8D2N - chains A and X of the 4 polymer chains in the assembly; structure by electron microscopy, 2.88 A resolution.

# Chain A
Protein: CRISPR-associated endonuclease, Csn1 family
Organism: Acidothermus cellulolyticus 11B
UniProtKB: A0LWB3 (A0LWB3_ACIC1); residue numbers follow UniProt; this construct covers 1-1138
Chain sequence (1138 residues; row label = number of the first residue in the row):
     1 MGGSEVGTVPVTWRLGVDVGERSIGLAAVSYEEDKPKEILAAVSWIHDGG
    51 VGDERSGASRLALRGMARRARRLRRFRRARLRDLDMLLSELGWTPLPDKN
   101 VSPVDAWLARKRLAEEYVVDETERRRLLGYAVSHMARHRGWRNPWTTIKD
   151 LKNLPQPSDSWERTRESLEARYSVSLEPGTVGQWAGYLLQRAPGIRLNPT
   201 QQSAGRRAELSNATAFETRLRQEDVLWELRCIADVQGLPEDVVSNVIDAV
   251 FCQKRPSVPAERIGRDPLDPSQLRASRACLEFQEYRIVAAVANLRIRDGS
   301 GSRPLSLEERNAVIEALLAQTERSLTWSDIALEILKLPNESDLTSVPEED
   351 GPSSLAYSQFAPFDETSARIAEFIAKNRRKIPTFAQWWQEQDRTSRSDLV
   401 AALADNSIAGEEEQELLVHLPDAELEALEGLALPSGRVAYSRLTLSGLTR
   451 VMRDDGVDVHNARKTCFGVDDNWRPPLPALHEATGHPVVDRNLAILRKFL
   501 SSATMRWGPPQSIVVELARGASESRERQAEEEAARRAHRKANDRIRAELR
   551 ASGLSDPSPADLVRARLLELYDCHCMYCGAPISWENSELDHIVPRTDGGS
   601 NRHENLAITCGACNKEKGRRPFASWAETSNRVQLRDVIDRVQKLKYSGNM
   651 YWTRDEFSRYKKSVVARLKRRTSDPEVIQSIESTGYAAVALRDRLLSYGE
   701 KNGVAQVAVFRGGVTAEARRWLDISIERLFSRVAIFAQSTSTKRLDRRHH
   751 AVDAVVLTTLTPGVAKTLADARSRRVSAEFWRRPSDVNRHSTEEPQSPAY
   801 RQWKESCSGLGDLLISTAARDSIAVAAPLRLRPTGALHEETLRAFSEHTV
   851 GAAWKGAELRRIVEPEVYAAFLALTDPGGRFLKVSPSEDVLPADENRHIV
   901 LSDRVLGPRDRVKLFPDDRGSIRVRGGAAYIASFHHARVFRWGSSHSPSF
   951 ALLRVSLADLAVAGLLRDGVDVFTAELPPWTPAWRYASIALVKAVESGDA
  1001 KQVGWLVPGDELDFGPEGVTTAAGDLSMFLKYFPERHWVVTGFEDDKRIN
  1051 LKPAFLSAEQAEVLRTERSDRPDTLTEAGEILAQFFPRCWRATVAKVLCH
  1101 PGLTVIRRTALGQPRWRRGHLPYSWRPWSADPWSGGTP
Disordered / not traced: 1-6, 204-209, 411-415, 779-790, 1135-1138
Bound ions: Mg2+ near Asp-18 (its only coordinating residue here)
Reported in the primary citation:
  - binding site for the 11-nt DNA strand: Arg-55
  - conformationally variable residues (side-chain flip): Glu-516
  - mutagenesis - R55W: decreased catalytic activity
  - mutagenesis - R55Y: unchanged catalytic activity
  - mutagenesis - R55A: abolished catalytic activity
  - mutagenesis - H750N: unchanged catalytic activity on Mn2+
  - mutagenesis - H750N: abolished growth
  - mutagenesis - V709A/H750N: increased growth in response to Mn2+
  - mutagenesis - H750D: decreased catalytic activity on Mg2+
  - mutagenesis - H750D: decreased catalytic activity on Mn2+

# Chain X
Molecule: DNA target strand
Sequence (25 nucleotides; each row starts with the number of its first residue):
     1 AGCTTGGTGTATACCAGGATCTTGC

# Chain A / chain X interface
Pairs across the interface - 50 pairs, chain A then chain X:
  Arg-55(A) / DT12(X)  salt bridge to the phosphate
  Trp-141(A) / DC15(X)  hydrogen bond to the base
  Trp-141(A) / DA16(X)  sugar contact
  Asn-143(A) / DA16(X)  hydrogen bond to the phosphate
  Asn-143(A) / DG17(X)  phosphate contact
  Pro-144(A) / DA16(X)  base contact
  Trp-145(A) / DA16(X)  hydrogen bond to the base
  Trp-145(A) / DG17(X)  sugar contact
  Trp-145(A) / DG18(X)  sugar contact
  Gln-201(A) / DA13(X)  sugar contact
  Arg-219(A) / DC14(X)  hydrogen bond to the base
  Arg-219(A) / DC15(X)  sugar contact
  Val-258(A) / DG18(X)  sugar contact
  Val-258(A) / DA19(X)  sugar contact
  Arg-262(A) / DA19(X)  phosphate contact
  Arg-262(A) / DT20(X)  phosphate contact
  Ile-263(A) / DA19(X)  phosphate contact
  Ile-263(A) / DT20(X)  phosphate contact
  Gly-264(A) / DA19(X)  phosphate contact
  Gly-264(A) / DT20(X)  hydrogen bond to the phosphate
  Arg-274(A) / DT20(X)  salt bridge to the phosphate
  Arg-274(A) / DC21(X)  salt bridge to the phosphate
  Ser-435(A) / DG18(X)  phosphate contact
  Arg-437(A) / DA19(X)  salt bridge to the phosphate
  Arg-437(A) / DT20(X)  phosphate contact
  Ser-683(A) / DT23(X)  phosphate contact
  Thr-684(A) / DT22(X)  phosphate contact
  Thr-684(A) / DT23(X)  phosphate contact
  Gly-685(A) / DT22(X)  phosphate contact
  Gly-685(A) / DT23(X)  phosphate contact
  Tyr-686(A) / DC21(X)  sugar contact
  Tyr-686(A) / DT22(X)  sugar contact
  Val-689(A) / DT22(X)  phosphate contact
  Glu-839(A) / DT10(X)  sugar contact
  Glu-839(A) / DA11(X)  phosphate contact
  Glu-840(A) / DA11(X)  hydrogen bond to the phosphate
  Thr-841(A) / DA11(X)  hydrogen bond to the phosphate
  Arg-843(A) / DT10(X)  salt bridge to the phosphate
  Ala-1023(A) / DT4(X)  phosphate contact
  Asp-1025(A) / DT5(X)  hydrogen bond to the phosphate
  Arg-1048(A) / DC3(X)  base contact
  Arg-1048(A) / DT4(X)  base contact
  Arg-1088(A) / DG7(X)  hydrogen bond to the base
  Arg-1088(A) / DT8(X)  base contact
  Arg-1091(A) / DT5(X)  hydrogen bond to the base
  Arg-1091(A) / DG6(X)  hydrogen bond to the base
  Arg-1091(A) / DG7(X)  base contact
  Thr-1093(A) / DC3(X)  sugar contact
  Thr-1093(A) / DT4(X)  phosphate contact
  Lys-1096(A) / DT4(X)  salt bridge to the phosphate
Other interface residues (no listed pair), chain A (35 interface residues in all): Gly-436, Ile-678, Gly-1024, Glu-1044, Lys-1047
Other interface residues (no listed pair), chain X (21 interface residues in all): DC25

# Overview
35 residues of chain A and 21 residues of chain X are in contact, with 11 hydrogen bonds and 6 salt bridges.
Among the polar pairs are Trp-141(A)/DC15(X), Trp-145(A)/DA16(X) and Arg-219(A)/DC14(X). From the paper: a
binding site for the 11-nt DNA strand at Arg-55(A); R55W of chain A reduces catalytic activity; 6
substitutions were tested in all.
Here chain A is CRISPR-associated endonuclease, Csn1 family (Acidothermus cellulolyticus 11B) and chain X is
DNA target strand. Entry 8D2N (Structure of Acidothermus cellulolyticus Cas9 ternary complex (Pre-cleavage))
was determined by electron microscopy (same publication as 8D2K, 8D2L, 8D2O, 8D2P and 8D2Q).
